Entry 2FN1 (X-ray diffraction, 2.10 A resolution); this record covers chains A and B.

[Chain A (and B)]
Molecule: salicylate synthetase, Irp9
Source organism: Yersinia enterocolitica
Notes: chain B of this document is another copy of the same molecule, construct and numbering; everything in this record applies to it too
Amino-acid sequence (437 residues; numbered -2 to 434; the number before each row is that of its first residue; numbers below 1 keep their minus sign (Gly-2 is residue -2)):
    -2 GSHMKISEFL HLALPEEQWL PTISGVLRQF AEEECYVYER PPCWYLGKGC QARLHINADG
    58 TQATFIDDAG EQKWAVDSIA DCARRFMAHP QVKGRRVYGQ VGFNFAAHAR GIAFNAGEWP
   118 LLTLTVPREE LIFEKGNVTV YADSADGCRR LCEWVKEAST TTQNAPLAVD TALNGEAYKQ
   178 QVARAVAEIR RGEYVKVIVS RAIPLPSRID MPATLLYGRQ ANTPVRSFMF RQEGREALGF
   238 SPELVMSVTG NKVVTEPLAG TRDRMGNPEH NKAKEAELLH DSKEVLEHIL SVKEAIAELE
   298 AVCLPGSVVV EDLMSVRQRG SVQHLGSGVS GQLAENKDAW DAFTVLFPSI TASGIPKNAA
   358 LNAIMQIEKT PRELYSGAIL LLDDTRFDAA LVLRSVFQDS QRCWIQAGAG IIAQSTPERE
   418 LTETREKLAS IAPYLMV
Unresolved in the structure: -2 to 1, 9-12, 141-161 (chain B: -2 to 1, 141-162)
Sequence notes: cloning artifact (-2 to 0)
Bound ions: Mg2+: Glu284, Glu420 (together with 2-hydroxybenzoic acid)
Residues lining bound ligands:
  - pyruvic acid (PYR): Ile195, Thr348, Tyr372, Leu390, Arg391, Gln403, Ala404, Gly405, Ala406, Lys424
  - 2-hydroxybenzoic acid (SAL): Ile195, Glu240, Leu255, Ala256, Gly257, Thr258, Glu284, His321, Thr348, Leu390, Arg391, Ala406, Gly407, Glu420, Lys424

[Interface between chain A and chain B]
Pairs across the interface - 27 pairs, chain A then chain B:
  His277(A) - Val192(B)
  His277(A) - Leu283(B)
  His277(A) - Leu287(B)
  Ser279(A) - Ser279(B)
  Ser279(A) - Leu283(B)
  Val282(A) - Leu283(B)  hydrophobic
  Leu283(A) - His277(B)
  Leu283(A) - Ser279(B)
  Leu283(A) - Val282(B)  hydrophobic
  Ile286(A) - Ile286(B)  hydrophobic
  Ile286(A) - Met311(B)  hydrophobic
  Leu287(A) - His277(B)
  Val289(A) - Leu310(B)  hydrophobic
  Lys290(A) - Leu276(B)
  Lys290(A) - Leu310(B)
  Lys290(A) - Met311(B)  hydrogen bond (side chain-backbone)
  Ile293(A) - Leu310(B)  hydrophobic
  Val306(A) - Val306(B)  hydrophobic
  Val306(A) - Val307(B)
  Val307(A) - Val306(B)
  Val307(A) - Val307(B)  hydrogen bond (backbone-backbone)
  Glu308(A) - Val305(B)
  Leu310(A) - Val289(B)  hydrophobic
  Leu310(A) - Lys290(B)
  Leu310(A) - Ile293(B)  hydrophobic
  Met311(A) - Ile286(B)  hydrophobic
  Met311(A) - Lys290(B)
Also at the interface, not in a pair above, chain A (16 interface residues in all): Leu276, Val305
Also at the interface, not in a pair above, chain B (18 interface residues in all): Glu308, Gln411

[In short]
16 residues of chain A and 18 residues of chain B are in contact, with 2 hydrogen bonds. Polar pairs include
Lys290(A)-Met311(B) and Val307(A)-Val307(B). Ligands of chain A: pyruvic acid and 2-hydroxybenzoic acid. The
Mg2+ site is built by Glu284(A) and Glu420(A).
Chain A and chain B are both salicylate synthetase, Irp9 (Yersinia enterocolitica); the structure, Crystal
structures of Yersinia enterocolitica salicylate synthase (Irp9) in complex with the reaction products
salicylate and ..., was determined by X-ray diffraction.
